PDB entry 7JY7 | electron microscopy, 2.90 A resolution | chains C and S of the 12 polymer chains in the assembly

[Chain C]
Protein: Protein RecA
Organism: Escherichia coli
UniProt: A0A376NU07 (A0A376NU07_ECOLX); residues 0-333 here correspond to UniProt positions 1-334 (UniProt number = residue number + 1)
Sequence (334 residues; numbered 0 to 333; the number before each row is that of its first residue; numbering starts at 0):
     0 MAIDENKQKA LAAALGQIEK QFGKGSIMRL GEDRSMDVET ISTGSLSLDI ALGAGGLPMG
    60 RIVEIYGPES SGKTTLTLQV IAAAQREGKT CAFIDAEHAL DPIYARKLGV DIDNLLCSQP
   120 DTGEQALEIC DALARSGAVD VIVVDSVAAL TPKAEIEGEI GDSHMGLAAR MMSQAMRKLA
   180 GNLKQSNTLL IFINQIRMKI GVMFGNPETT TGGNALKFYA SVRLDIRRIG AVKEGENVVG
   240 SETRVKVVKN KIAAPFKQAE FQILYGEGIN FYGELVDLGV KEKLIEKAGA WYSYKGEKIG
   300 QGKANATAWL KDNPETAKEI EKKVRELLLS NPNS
Not modelled in the structure: 0
Ion coordination: Mg2+: Thr-73 (together with ATP-gamma-S)
Small-molecule neighbours:
  - ATP-gamma-S (AGS; phosphothiophosphoric acid-adenylate ester), molecule 1: Pro-67, Glu-68, Ser-69, Ser-70, Gly-71, Lys-72, Thr-73, Thr-74, Glu-96, Asp-100, Tyr-103, Ser-240, Tyr-264
  - ATP-gamma-S (AGS), molecule 2: Phe-217, Lys-248, Asn-249, Lys-250, Ile-251, Ala-252, Ala-253, Pro-254
Reported in the primary citation:
  - binding site for the 48-nt DNA strand: Arg-226
  - mutagenesis - K286N, K302N: decreased binding to dsDNA (citing earlier work)

[Chain S]
Molecule: 27-nt DNA strand
Sequence (27 nucleotides; row label = number of the first residue in the row):
     1 TTTTTTTTTT TTCGTCGCCC ACGCTTT

[How chain C and chain S interact]
Contacting residue pairs (17; chain C residue first):
  Met-164(C) / DC18(S)  base contact
  Ala-168(C) / DC18(S)  phosphate contact
  Ala-168(C) / DC19(S)  phosphate contact
  Ala-168(C) / DC20(S)  phosphate contact
  Arg-169(C) / DC18(S)  hydrogen bond to the base
  Ser-172(C) / DC18(S)  hydrogen bond to the phosphate
  Arg-176(C) / DC18(S)  salt bridge to the phosphate
  Arg-196(C) / DA21(S)  sugar contact
  Arg-196(C) / DC22(S)  phosphate contact
  Met-197(C) / DA21(S)  base contact
  Met-197(C) / DC22(S)  hydrogen bond to the phosphate
  Ile-199(C) / DA21(S)  base contact
  Ile-199(C) / DC22(S)  base contact
  Gly-211(C) / DC20(S)  phosphate contact
  Gly-212(C) / DC19(S)  phosphate contact
  Gly-212(C) / DC20(S)  hydrogen bond to the phosphate
  Asn-213(C) / DC19(S)  hydrogen bond to the phosphate
Other interface residues (no listed pair), chain C (17 interface residues in all): Gly-165, Ala-167, Lys-198, Gly-200, Thr-210, Ala-214
Other interface residues (no listed pair), chain S (6 interface residues in all): DG17

[In short]
17 residues of chain C face 6 of chain S across their interface, with 5 hydrogen bonds and 1 salt bridge.
Polar pairs include Arg-169(C)/DC18(S), Ser-172(C)/DC18(S) and Met-197(C)/DC22(S). Ligands of chain C:
ATP-gamma-S. From the paper: a binding site for the 48-nt DNA strand at Arg-226(C); K286N and K302N of chain C
reduce binding to dsDNA.
Here chain C is Protein RecA (Escherichia coli) and chain S is a 27-nt DNA strand. Entry 7JY7 (Structure of a
12 base pair RecA-D loop complex) was determined by electron microscopy together with 7JY6, 7JY8 and 7JY9 from
the same study.
